PDB entry 8FIE | X-ray diffraction, 2.26 A resolution | chain A

Chain A:
Protein: Cytochrome P450
Organism: Erwinia tracheiphila PSU-1
Reference sequence: A0A0M2KDV0 (A0A0M2KDV0_9GAMM); numbering as in UniProt (aligned over 2-433)
Amino-acid sequence (441 residues; each row starts with the number of its first residue; numbers below 1 keep their minus sign (Met-7 is residue -7)):
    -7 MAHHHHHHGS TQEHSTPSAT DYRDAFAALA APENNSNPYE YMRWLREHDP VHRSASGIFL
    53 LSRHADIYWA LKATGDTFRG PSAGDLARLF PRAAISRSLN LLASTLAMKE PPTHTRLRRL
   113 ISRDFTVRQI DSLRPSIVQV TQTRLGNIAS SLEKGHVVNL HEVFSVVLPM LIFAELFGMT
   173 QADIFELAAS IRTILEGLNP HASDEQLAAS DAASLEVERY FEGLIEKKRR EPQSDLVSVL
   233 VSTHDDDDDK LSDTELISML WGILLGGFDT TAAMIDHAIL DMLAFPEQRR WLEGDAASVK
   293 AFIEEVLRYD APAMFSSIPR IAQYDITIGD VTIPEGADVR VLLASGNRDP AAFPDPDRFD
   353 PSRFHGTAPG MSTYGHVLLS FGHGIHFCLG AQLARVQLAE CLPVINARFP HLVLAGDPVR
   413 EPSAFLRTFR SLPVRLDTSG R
Not modelled in the structure: -7 to 14, 433
Sequence notes: initiating methionine (-7); expression tag (-6 to 1); engineered mutation Asp261 (Ala in A0A0M2KDV0)
Ion coordination: heme Fe near Cys380 (its only coordinating residue here)
Ligand contacts: heme (HEM): Leu63, Leu98, Ala99, His106, Arg110, Phe117, Phe165, Gly254, Ile255, Gly258, Gly259, Thr262, Thr263, Met266, Pro304, Ala305, Ser308, Ser309, Ile310, Arg312, Leu335, Ser372, Phe373, Gly374, Ile377, His378, Phe379, Cys380, Leu381, Gly382, Leu385, Ala386

Overview:
Chain A binds heme.
Chain A is Cytochrome P450 (Erwinia tracheiphila PSU-1); the structure, Crystal Structure of Erwinia
tracheiphila CYP114 mutant - A261D, was determined by X-ray diffraction together with 8FIB, 8FIC and 8FID from
the same study.
